7BQ6 - chain A; structure by X-ray diffraction, 1.89 A resolution.

Chain A:
Name: Pg protein
Organism: Cenchrus americanus
Notes: EC 1.6.5.4
Sequence (435 residues; row label = number of the first residue in the row):
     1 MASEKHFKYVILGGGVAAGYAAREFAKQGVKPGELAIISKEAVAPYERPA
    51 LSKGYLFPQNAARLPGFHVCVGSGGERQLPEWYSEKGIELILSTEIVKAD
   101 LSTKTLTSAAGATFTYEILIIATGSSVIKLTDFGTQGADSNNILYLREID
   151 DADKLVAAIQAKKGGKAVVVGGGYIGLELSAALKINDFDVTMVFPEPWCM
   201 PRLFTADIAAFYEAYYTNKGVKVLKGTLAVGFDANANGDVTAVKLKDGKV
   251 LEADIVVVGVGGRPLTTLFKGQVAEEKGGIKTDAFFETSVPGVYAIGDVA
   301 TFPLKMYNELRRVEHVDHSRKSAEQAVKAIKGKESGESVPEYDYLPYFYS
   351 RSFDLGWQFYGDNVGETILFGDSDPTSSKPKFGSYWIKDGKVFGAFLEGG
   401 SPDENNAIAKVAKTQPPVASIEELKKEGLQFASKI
Not modelled in the structure: 1, 435
Residues lining bound ligands: FAD (flavin-adenine dinucleotide): Leu12, Gly13, Gly14, Gly15, Val16, Ala17, Ala18, Ile38, Ser39, Lys40, Glu41, Arg48, Pro49, Leu51, Ser52, Lys53, Thr94, Glu95, Ile96, Ala122, Thr123, Gly124, Ser125, Leu146, Arg147, Glu148, Tyr174, Ile175, Glu178, Leu265, Leu268, Ile296, Gly297, Asp298, Glu314, His315, Val316, Ser319, Phe348, Tyr349

In short:
Chain A binds flavin-adenine dinucleotide.
Chain A is Pg protein (Cenchrus americanus); the structure, Crystal structure of Pennisetum glaucum
monodehydroascorbate reductase, was determined by X-ray diffraction together with 7BVI from the same study.
